Entry 5YB2 (X-ray diffraction, 3.80 A resolution); this record covers chains E and F of the 6 polymer chains in the assembly.

Chain E:
Protein: Envelope glycoprotein
UniProtKB: Q1HMR5 (Q1HMR5_9HIV1); residues -7 to 36 here correspond to UniProt positions 27-70 (UniProt number = residue number + 34)
Amino-acid sequence (67 residues; each row starts with the number of its first residue; numbers below 1 keep their minus sign (Thr-7 is residue -7)):
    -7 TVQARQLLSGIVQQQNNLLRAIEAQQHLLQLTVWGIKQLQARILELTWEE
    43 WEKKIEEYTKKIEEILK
Disordered / not traced: -7 to 0, 37-59
Construct notes: expression tag (37-59)

Chain F:
Protein: Envelope glycoprotein
UniProtKB: Q1HMR5 (Q1HMR5_9HIV1); residues -7 to 36 here correspond to UniProt positions 27-70 (UniProt number = residue number + 34)
Amino-acid sequence (44 residues; each row starts with the number of its first residue; numbers below 1 keep their minus sign (Thr-7 is residue -7)):
    -7 TVQARQLLSGIVQQQNNLLRAIEAQQHLLQLTVWGIKQLQARIL
Disordered / not traced: -7 to 1

Interface between chain E and chain F:
Pairs across the interface (22):
  Ile3(E) - Ile3(F)  hydrophobic
  Gln7(E) - Ile3(F)
  Gln7(E) - Gln6(F)
  Gln7(E) - Leu10(F)
  Ile14(E) - Leu10(F)  hydrophobic
  Ile14(E) - Gln17(F)
  Gln17(E) - Gln17(F)
  Gln18(E) - Gln17(F)  hydrogen bond
  Gln18(E) - Leu20(F)
  Leu21(E) - Gln17(F)
  Leu21(E) - Leu20(F)  hydrophobic
  Leu21(E) - Leu21(F)  hydrophobic
  Thr24(E) - Thr24(F)
  Val25(E) - Thr24(F)
  Ile28(E) - Thr24(F)
  Ile28(E) - Ile28(F)  hydrophobic
  Ile28(E) - Leu31(F)
  Leu31(E) - Leu31(F)  hydrophobic
  Gln32(E) - Leu31(F)
  Ile35(E) - Arg34(F)
  Ile35(E) - Ile35(F)  hydrophobic
  Leu36(E) - Arg34(F)
Other interface residues (no listed pair), chain E (16 interface residues in all): Val4, Leu10, Leu11
Other interface residues (no listed pair), chain F (15 interface residues in all): Gln7, Ala13, Ile14, Gly27

In short:
The interface between chain E and chain F involves 16 residues on one side and 15 on the other; the contacts
include 1 hydrogen bond. Its one hydrogen-bonded contact is Gln18(E)-Gln17(F).
Chain E is Envelope glycoprotein and chain F is Envelope glycoprotein; the structure, Crystal structure of
LP-11/N44, was determined by X-ray diffraction (same publication as 5YB3 and 5YB4).
